PDB entry 5HL0 | X-ray diffraction, 2.20 A resolution | chains A and B

# Chain A
Molecule: E3 ubiquitin-protein ligase CBL
Organism: Homo sapiens
Notes: EC 6.3.2.-
Reference sequence: P22681 (CBL_HUMAN); numbering as in UniProt (aligned over 47-351)
Sequence (308 residues; row label = number of the first residue in the row):
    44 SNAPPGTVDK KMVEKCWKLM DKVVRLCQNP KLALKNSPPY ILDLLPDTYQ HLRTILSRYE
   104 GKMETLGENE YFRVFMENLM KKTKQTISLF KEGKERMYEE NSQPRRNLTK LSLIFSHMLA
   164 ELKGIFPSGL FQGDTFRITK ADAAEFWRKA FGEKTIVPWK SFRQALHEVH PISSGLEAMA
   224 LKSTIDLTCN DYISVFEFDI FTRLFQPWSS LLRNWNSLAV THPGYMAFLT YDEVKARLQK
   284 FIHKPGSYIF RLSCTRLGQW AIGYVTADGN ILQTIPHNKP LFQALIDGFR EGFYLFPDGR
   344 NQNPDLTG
Unresolved in the structure: 44-47, 351
Construct notes: expression tag (44-46)
Ion coordination: Na+: D229, T231, N233, Y235, E240
UniProt features mapped onto this chain:
  - binding site (Ca(2+)): D229, T231, N233, Y235, E240
  - binding site (4-O-phospho-L-tyrosine): R294
  - natural variant: K287 (K287R: Found in patients with acute myeloid leukemia; uncertain significance)
  - mutagenesis: S80 (S80D: Abolishes interaction with ZAP70), P82 (P82A: Abolishes interaction with ZAP70), D229 (D229Q: Abolishes interaction with ZAP70), E240 (E240S: Abolishes interaction with ZAP70), R294 (R294K: Abolishes interaction with ZAP70), G306 (G306E: Abolishes interaction with ZAP70 and EPHB1, but does not affect interaction with SLA. Reduces ubiquitination and therefore proteasomal degradation of SPRED2)

# Chain B
Molecule: Sprouty 2 (SPRY2)
Sequence (8 residues; row label = number of the first residue in the row):
    53 XEYTEGPT
Unresolved in the structure: 60
Modified residues: ACE (acetyl group) at position 53; Y55 (O-phosphotyrosine; PTR)

# Interface between chain A and chain B
Contacting residue pairs (21):
  Y274(A) with ACE_53(B); E54(B), hydrogen bond (side chain-backbone); Y55(B)
  R294(A) with Y55(B)
  S296(A) with Y55(B)
  C297(A) with Y55(B)
  T298(A) with Y55(B)
  R299(A) with Y55(B)
  A304(A) with Y55(B)
  Y307(A) with P59(B)
  L315(A) with T56(B)
  Q316(A) with E54(B); Y55(B); T56(B), hydrogen bond (backbone-backbone)
  T317(A) with T56(B), hydrogen bond (side chain-backbone); E57(B); G58(B), hydrogen bond (side chain-backbone)
  I318(A) with Y55(B)
  E334(A) with P59(B)
  F336(A) with P59(B), hydrophobic
  Y337(A) with P59(B)
Other interface residues (no listed pair), chain A (16 interface residues in all): P81

# Overview
Chain A and chain B form an interface of 16 and 7 residues respectively; the contacts include 4 hydrogen
bonds. Polar contacts include Y274(A)-E54(B), T317(A)-T56(B) and T317(A)-G58(B). Curated annotation (UniProt)
lists 5 Ca2+-binding residues, residue binding 4-O-phospho-L-tyrosine R294(A) and 6 mutagenesis sites on chain
A.
Here chain A is E3 ubiquitin-protein ligase CBL (Homo sapiens) and chain B is Sprouty 2 (SPRY2). Entry 5HL0
(Crystal Structure of c-Cbl TKBD in complex with SPRY2 peptide (54-60, pY55) Refined to 2.2A Resolution) was
determined by X-ray diffraction.
